Entry 4EML (X-ray diffraction, 2.04 A resolution); this record covers chains A and F of the 6 polymer chains in the assembly.

== Chain A (and F) ==
Protein: Naphthoate synthase
Source organism: Synechocystis sp
Notes: EC 4.1.3.36; chain F of this document is another copy of the same molecule, construct and numbering; everything in this record applies to it too
UniProt: P73495 (P73495_SYNY3); numbering as in UniProt (aligned over 1-275)
Amino-acid sequence (275 residues; numbered 1 to 275; the number before each row is that of its first residue):
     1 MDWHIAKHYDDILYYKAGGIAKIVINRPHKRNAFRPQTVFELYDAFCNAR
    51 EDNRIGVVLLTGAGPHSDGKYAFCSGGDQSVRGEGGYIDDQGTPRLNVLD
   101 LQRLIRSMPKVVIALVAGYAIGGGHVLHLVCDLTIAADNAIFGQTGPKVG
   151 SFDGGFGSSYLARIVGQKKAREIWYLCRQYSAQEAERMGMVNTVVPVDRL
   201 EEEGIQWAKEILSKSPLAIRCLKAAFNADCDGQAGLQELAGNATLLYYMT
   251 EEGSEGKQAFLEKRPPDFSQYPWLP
Disordered / not traced: 81-94 (chain F: 80-95)
Small-molecule neighbours: bicarbonate ion (BCT): Gly122, Gly123, Val126, Gln144, Thr145, Gly146, Ser151, Phe152, Asp153, Trp174

== Interface between chain A and chain F ==
Pairs across the interface (81; chain A residue first):
  Arg50(A) with Asn97(F); Asp100(F), salt bridge
  Gln79(A) with Phe260(F)
  Arg95(A) with Arg50(F), hydrogen bond (backbone-side chain); Glu51(F)
  Asn97(A) with Arg50(F)
  Leu99(A) with Gln237(F), hydrogen bond (backbone-side chain); Gly241(F)
  Asp100(A) with Arg50(F), salt bridge
  Gln102(A) with Gln237(F), hydrogen bond
  Arg103(A) with Arg103(F); Ser107(F), hydrogen bond; Ala234(F), hydrogen bond (side chain-backbone); Gln237(F), hydrogen bond; Glu238(F), salt bridge
  Arg106(A) with Gln233(F), hydrogen bond
  Ser107(A) with Arg103(F), hydrogen bond
  Pro147(A) with Phe268(F)
  Lys148(A) with Pro266(F); Phe268(F)
  Val149(A) with Gly256(F)
  Gly150(A) with Tyr247(F); Tyr248(F); Phe268(F)
  Ser151(A) with Thr244(F); Tyr247(F); Tyr248(F), hydrogen bond
  Phe152(A) with Ala243(F); Thr244(F), hydrogen bond (backbone-side chain); Tyr247(F), hydrophobic
  Gly154(A) with Ala240(F)
  Gly155(A) with Gln237(F); Ala240(F)
  Phe156(A) with Gln233(F); Ala234(F); Gln237(F)
  Ser159(A) with Gln233(F), hydrogen bond (backbone-side chain)
  Tyr160(A) with Gln233(F)
  Arg163(A) with Gln233(F)
  Cys230(A) with Gly232(F); Gln233(F), hydrogen bond (backbone-backbone)
  Asp231(A) with Asp231(F); Gly232(F); Gln233(F); Ala234(F)
  Gly232(A) with Cys230(F); Asp231(F); Gly232(F)
  Gln233(A) with Arg106(F), hydrogen bond; Phe156(F); Ser159(F); Tyr160(F); Arg163(F); Cys230(F), hydrogen bond (backbone-backbone); Asp231(F)
  Ala234(A) with Arg103(F), hydrogen bond (backbone-side chain); Phe156(F); Asp231(F)
  Gln237(A) with Leu99(F), hydrogen bond (side chain-backbone); Gln102(F), hydrogen bond; Arg103(F), hydrogen bond; Gly155(F); Phe156(F)
  Glu238(A) with Arg103(F), salt bridge
  Ala240(A) with Gly154(F); Gly155(F)
  Gly241(A) with Leu99(F)
  Ala243(A) with Phe152(F)
  Thr244(A) with Ser151(F); Phe152(F), hydrogen bond (side chain-backbone)
  Tyr247(A) with Gly150(F); Ser151(F); Phe152(F), hydrophobic
  Tyr248(A) with Gly150(F); Ser151(F), hydrogen bond
  Gly256(A) with Val149(F)
  Phe260(A) with Gln79(F)
  Pro266(A) with Lys148(F)
  Phe268(A) with Pro147(F); Lys148(F); Gly150(F)
Also at the interface, not in a pair above, chain A (45 interface residues in all): Tyr43, Ser80, Leu96, Gly235, Leu236, Gly253
Also at the interface, not in a pair above, chain F (43 interface residues in all): Tyr43, Leu96, Leu236, Gly253

== Summary ==
45 residues of chain A and 43 residues of chain F are in contact, with 20 hydrogen bonds and 4 salt bridges.
Among the polar pairs are Arg50(A)-Asp100(F), Arg103(A)-Glu238(F) and Arg95(A)-Arg50(F). Bound to chain A:
bicarbonate ion.
Chain A and chain F are both Naphthoate synthase (Synechocystis sp); the structure, Synechocystis sp. PCC 6803
1,4-dihydroxy-2-naphthoyl-coenzyme A synthase (MenB) in complex with bicarbonate, was determined by X-ray
diffraction together with 4ELS, 4ELW and 4ELX from the same study.
